1P5E - chains A and B; structure by X-ray diffraction, 2.22 A resolution.

Chain A:
Molecule: Cell division protein kinase 2
From: Homo sapiens
Notes: EC 2.7.1.-
UniProt: P24941 (CDK2_HUMAN); residue numbers follow UniProt; this construct covers 1-298
Chain sequence (299 residues; each row starts with the number of its first residue; numbering starts at 0):
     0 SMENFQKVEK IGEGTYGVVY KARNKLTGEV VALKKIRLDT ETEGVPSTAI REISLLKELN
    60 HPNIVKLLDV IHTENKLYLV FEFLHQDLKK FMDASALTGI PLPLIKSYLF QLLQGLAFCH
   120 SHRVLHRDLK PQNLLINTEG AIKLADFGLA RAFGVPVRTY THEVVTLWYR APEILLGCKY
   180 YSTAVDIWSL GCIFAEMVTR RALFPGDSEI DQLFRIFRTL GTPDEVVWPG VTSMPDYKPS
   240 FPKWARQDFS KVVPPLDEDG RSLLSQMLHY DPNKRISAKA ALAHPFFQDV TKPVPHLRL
Disordered / not traced: 297-298
Modified residues: Thr-160 (phosphothreonine; TPO)
Construct notes: cloning artifact (0); modified residue (160)
Small-molecule neighbours: 4,5,6,7-tetrabromobenzotriazole (TBS): Ile-10, Gly-11, Val-18, Ala-31, Lys-33, Val-64, Phe-80, Glu-81, Phe-82, Leu-83, Leu-134
UniProt features mapped onto this chain:
  - active site: Asp-127 (Proton acceptor)
  - binding site (ATP): Ile-10 to Val-18, Lys-33, Glu-81 to Leu-83, Asp-86, Lys-129 to Asn-132, Asp-145
  - binding site (Mg(2+)): Asn-132, Asp-145
  - site (CDK7 binding): Lys-9, Lys-88, Lys-89, Leu-166
  - modified residue: Met-1 (N-acetylmethionine), Lys-6 (N6-acetyllysine), Thr-14 (Phosphothreonine), Tyr-15 (Phosphotyrosine), Tyr-19 (Phosphotyrosine), Thr-160 (Phosphothreonine)
  - natural variant: Pro-45 (P45L: In a glioblastoma multiforme sample)
  - mutagenesis: Lys-9 (K9F: Reduced phosphorylation by CAK), Thr-14 (T14A: 2-fold increase in activity), Tyr-15 (Y15F: 2-fold increase in activity), Lys-88 to Lys-89 (Reduced phosphorylation by CAK), Thr-160 (T160A: Abolishes activity), Leu-166 (L166R: Reduced phosphorylation by CAK and reduced kinase activity)

Chain B:
Molecule: Cyclin A2
From: Homo sapiens
UniProt: P20248 (CCNA2_HUMAN); residue numbers follow UniProt; this construct covers 175-432
Chain sequence (258 residues; row label = number of the first residue in the row):
   175 VPDYHEDIHT YLREMEVKCK PKVGYMKKQP DITNSMRAIL VDWLVEVGEE YKLQNETLHL
   235 AVNYIDRFLS SMSVLRGKLQ LVGTAAMLLA SKFEEIYPPE VAEFVYITDD TYTKKQVLRM
   295 EHLVLKVLTF DLAAPTVNQF LTQYFLHQQP ANCKVESLAM FLGELSLIDA DPYLKYLPSV
   355 IAGAAFHLAL YTVTGQSWPE SLIRKTGYTL ESLKPCLMDL HQTYLKAPQH AQQSIREKYK
   415 NSKYHGVSLL NPPETLNL

How chain A and chain B interact:
Contacting residue pairs (62; chain A residue first):
  Leu-37(A) with His-296(B)
  Thr-39(A) with Leu-292(B)
  Glu-40(A) with Leu-292(B)
  Thr-41(A) with Lys-288(B), hydrogen bond (backbone-side chain)
  Glu-42(A) with Lys-266(B), hydrogen bond (backbone-side chain); Glu-274(B); Val-275(B), hydrogen bond (side chain-backbone)
  Gly-43(A) with Lys-266(B); Leu-292(B); Glu-295(B)
  Val-44(A) with Lys-266(B), hydrogen bond (backbone-side chain); Glu-295(B), hydrogen bond (backbone-side chain); Leu-299(B), hydrophobic
  Ser-46(A) with Lys-266(B)
  Ile-49(A) with Leu-263(B), hydrophobic; Lys-266(B); Leu-306(B), hydrophobic
  Arg-50(A) with Lys-266(B); Phe-267(B), hydrogen bond (side chain-backbone); Glu-269(B), hydrogen bond (side chain-backbone)
  Ile-52(A) with Phe-304(B), hydrophobic
  Ser-53(A) with Phe-267(B); Phe-304(B); Leu-306(B)
  Lys-56(A) with Thr-303(B), hydrogen bond (side chain-backbone); Asp-305(B), salt bridge
  Glu-57(A) with Tyr-185(B), hydrogen bond; Ala-307(B)
  His-71(A) with His-296(B); Lys-300(B)
  Leu-76(A) with His-296(B)
  Ala-116(A) with Tyr-178(B)
  His-119(A) with Tyr-178(B); Ile-182(B)
  Ser-120(A) with Tyr-178(B); Asp-181(B), hydrogen bond; Ile-182(B)
  His-121(A) with Tyr-185(B)
  Arg-122(A) with Ile-182(B); Tyr-185(B); Leu-186(B); Ala-307(B), hydrogen bond (side chain-backbone)
  Arg-150(A) with Glu-268(B), salt bridge
  Ala-151(A) with Phe-267(B), hydrophobic
  Phe-152(A) with Ile-182(B), hydrophobic
  Val-154(A) with His-179(B); Ile-182(B), hydrophobic; Thr-316(B), hydrogen bond (backbone-side chain); Gln-317(B), hydrogen bond (backbone-backbone)
  Pro-155(A) with Thr-316(B)
  Arg-157(A) with Gln-228(B), hydrogen bond; Glu-268(B), salt bridge
  Thr-158(A) with Ile-270(B)
  Tyr-159(A) with Ile-270(B)
  Thr-160(A) with Glu-269(B); Ile-270(B)
  Ser-276(A) with Asp-177(B), hydrogen bond; Tyr-178(B)
  Ala-277(A) with Tyr-178(B), hydrogen bond (backbone-side chain)
  Lys-278(A) with Asp-177(B), hydrogen bond (side chain-backbone); Tyr-178(B), hydrogen bond (backbone-side chain); Asp-181(B), salt bridge
Interface residues without a listed pair, chain A (39 interface residues in all): Leu-54, Val-69, His-161, Ser-181, Thr-182, Ala-279
Interface residues without a listed pair, chain B (35 interface residues in all): Val-175, Met-189, Glu-230, Tyr-271, Gln-313, Leu-320

Summary:
Chain A and chain B form an interface of 39 and 35 residues respectively, with 18 hydrogen bonds and 4 salt
bridges. Among the polar pairs are Lys-56(A)/Asp-305(B), Arg-150(A)/Glu-268(B) and Arg-157(A)/Glu-268(B).
Chain A binds 4,5,6,7-tetrabromobenzotriazole.
Here chain A is Cell division protein kinase 2 and chain B is Cyclin A2, both from Homo sapiens. Entry 1P5E
(The structure of phospho-CDK2/cyclin A in complex with the inhibitor 4,5,6,7-tetrabromobenzotriazole (TBS))
was determined by X-ray diffraction.
